9OGT - chains B and D of the 18 polymer chains in the assembly; structure by electron microscopy, 3.00 A resolution.

== Chain B (and D) ==
Name: Envelope glycoprotein gp160
From: Human immunodeficiency virus 1
Notes: chain D of this document is another copy of the same molecule, construct and numbering; everything in this record applies to it too
UniProtKB: A0A6H1VYE7 (A0A6H1VYE7_9PLVG); residues 512-664 here correspond to UniProt positions 509-661 (UniProt number = residue number - 3)
Chain sequence (169 residues; each row starts with the number of its first residue):
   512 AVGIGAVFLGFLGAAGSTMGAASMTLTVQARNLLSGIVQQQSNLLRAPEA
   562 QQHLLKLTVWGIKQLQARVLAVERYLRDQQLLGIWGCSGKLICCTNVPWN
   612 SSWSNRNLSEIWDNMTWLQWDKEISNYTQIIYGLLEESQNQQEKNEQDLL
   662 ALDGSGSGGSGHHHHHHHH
Disordered / not traced: 512-519, 546-561, 662-680
Differences from the reference sequence: engineered mutation Pro-559 (Ile556 in A0A6H1VYE7), Cys-605 (Thr602 in A0A6H1VYE7); expression tag (665-680)
Disulfides: Cys-598/Cys-604
Small-molecule neighbours: N-acetylglucosamine (NAG; 2-acetamido-2-deoxy-beta-D-glucopyranose): Leu-520, Gly-527, Ser-528
What the authors report for this chain:
  - conformationally variable residues (order/disorder transition): Gln-562

== How chain B and chain D interact ==
Contacting residue pairs - 33 pairs, chain B then chain D:
  Ser-534(B) with Asn-651(D)
  Met-535(B) with Asn-651(D), hydrogen bond (backbone-side chain); Lys-655(D)
  Leu-537(B) with Asn-651(D)
  Thr-538(B) with Asn-651(D)
  Ala-541(B) with Gln-591(D), hydrogen bond (backbone-side chain)
  Arg-542(B) with Gln-591(D), hydrogen bond (backbone-side chain); Ile-595(D); Glu-647(D), salt bridge
  Leu-545(B) with Leu-587(D), hydrophobic; Arg-588(D); Gln-591(D)
  His-564(B) with Gln-577(D)
  Leu-565(B) with Lys-574(D)
  Leu-566(B) with Ile-573(D), hydrophobic; Gln-577(D)
  Leu-568(B) with Leu-568(D), hydrophobic; Ile-573(D), hydrophobic
  Leu-576(B) with Leu-576(D), hydrophobic
  Arg-579(B) with Gln-577(D); Val-580(D); Glu-584(D), salt bridge
  Val-583(B) with Val-583(D), hydrophobic; Glu-584(D); Leu-587(D), hydrophobic
  Tyr-586(B) with Gln-591(D)
  Leu-587(B) with Leu-587(D), hydrophobic
  Lys-601(B) with Glu-654(D), salt bridge; Glu-657(D), salt bridge
  Leu-602(B) with Glu-654(D), hydrogen bond (backbone-side chain)
  Ile-603(B) with Glu-654(D); Lys-655(D); Gln-658(D)
Also at the interface, not in a pair above, chain B (23 interface residues in all): Thr-536, Leu-544, Gly-600, Cys-605
Also at the interface, not in a pair above, chain D (22 interface residues in all): Leu-581, Gly-594, Ser-599, Leu-661

== In short ==
Chain B and chain D form an interface of 23 and 22 residues respectively; the contacts include 4 hydrogen
bonds and 4 salt bridges. Polar contacts include Arg-542(B)/Glu-647(D), Arg-579(B)/Glu-584(D) and
Lys-601(B)/Glu-654(D). Ligands of chain B: N-acetylglucosamine. From the paper: conformational variability at
Gln-562(B).
Chain B and chain D are both Envelope glycoprotein gp160 (Human immunodeficiency virus 1); the structure,
HIV-1 Env BG505 SOSIP.664-His in complex with PGT122 and 3BNC117 Fabs, was determined by electron microscopy
together with 9OGU from the same study.
